7TRJ - chains G and C of the 10 polymer chains in the assembly; structure by electron microscopy, 2.80 A resolution.

Chain G:
Molecule: Translation initiation factor eIF-2B subunit alpha
Source organism: Homo sapiens
UniProtKB: Q14232 (EI2BA_HUMAN); residues 1-305 here = UniProt positions 1-305
Amino-acid sequence (305 residues; row label = number of the first residue in the row):
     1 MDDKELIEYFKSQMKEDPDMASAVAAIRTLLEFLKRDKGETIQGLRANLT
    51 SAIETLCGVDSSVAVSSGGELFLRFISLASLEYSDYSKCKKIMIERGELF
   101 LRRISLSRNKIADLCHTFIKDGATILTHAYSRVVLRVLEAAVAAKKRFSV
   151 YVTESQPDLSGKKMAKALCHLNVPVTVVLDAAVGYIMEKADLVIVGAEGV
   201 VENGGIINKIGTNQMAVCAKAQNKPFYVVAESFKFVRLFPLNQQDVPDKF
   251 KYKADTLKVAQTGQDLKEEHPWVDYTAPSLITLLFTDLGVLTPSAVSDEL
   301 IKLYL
Not modelled in the structure: 1-3, 253-269

Chain C:
Molecule: Translation initiation factor eIF-2B subunit beta
Source organism: Homo sapiens
UniProtKB: P49770 (EI2BB_HUMAN); numbering as in UniProt (aligned over 1-351)
Amino-acid sequence (351 residues; row label = number of the first residue in the row):
     1 MPGSAAKGSELSERIESFVETLKRGGGPRSSEEMARETLGLLRQIITDHR
    51 WSNAGELMELIRREGRRMTAAQPSETTVGNMVRRVLKIIREEYGRLHGRS
   101 DESDQQESLHKLLTSGGLNEDFSFHYAQLQSNIIEAINELLVELEGTMEN
   151 IAAQALEHIDSNEVIMTIGFSRTVEAFLKEAARKRKFHVIVAECAPFCQG
   201 HEMAVNLSKAGIETTVMTDAAIFAVMSRVNKVIIGTKTILANGALRAVTG
   251 THTLALAAKHHSTPLIVCAPMFKLSPQFPNEEDSFHKFVAPEEVLPFTEG
   301 DILEKVSVHCPVFDYVPPELITLFISNIGGNAPSYIYRLMSELYHPDDHV
   351 L
Not modelled in the structure: 1-7, 99-107, 114-119
Sequence notes: engineered mutation D160 (His in P49770)
Reported in the primary citation:
  - mutagenesis - H160D: unchanged binding to Translation initiation factor eIF-2B subunit alpha (chain G)
  - mutagenesis - H160D: abolished binding to ISRIB
  - mutagenesis - H160D: decreased catalytic activity
  - mutagenesis - H160D: decreased binding to eIF2
  - mutagenesis - H160D: unchanged binding to eIF2-P
  - mutagenesis - H160D: increased signaling
  - mutagenesis - H160D: unchanged expression
  - mutagenesis - H160D: decreased growth
  - conformationally variable residues (domain motion, loop rearrangement): E139, D160

Interface between chain G and chain C:
Pairs across the interface - 29 pairs, chain G then chain C:
  L71(G) with L113(C)
  F75(G) with L113(C)
  L78(G) with H110(C)
  F100(G) with L112(C), hydrophobic; L113(C), hydrophobic
  R103(G) with K111(C); L112(C)
  T117(G) with N280(C)
  F118(G) with F278(C), hydrophobic; P279(C); N280(C)
  K120(G) with E282(C)
  S232(G) with L109(C)
  F235(G) with L109(C), hydrophobic
  L283(G) with N242(C); F278(C), hydrophobic
  V290(G) with F278(C)
  T292(G) with N242(C)
  S294(G) with S334(C); Y337(C)
  A295(G) with Y337(C), hydrophobic
  D298(G) with Y337(C), hydrogen bond
  E299(G) with S108(C); L109(C)
  K302(G) with S108(C); H110(C)
  L303(G) with L109(C); H110(C); L113(C), hydrophobic
Other interface residues (no listed pair), chain G (21 interface residues in all): L288, L291
Other interface residues (no listed pair), chain C (15 interface residues in all): E281, R338

Summary:
The interface between chain G and chain C involves 21 residues on one side and 15 on the other, with 1
hydrogen bond. The hydrogen-bonded pair is D298(G)-Y337(C). From the paper: H160D of chain C abolishes binding
to ISRIB; conformational variability at E139(C) and D160(C).
Here chain G is Translation initiation factor eIF-2B subunit alpha and chain C is Translation initiation
factor eIF-2B subunit beta, both from Homo sapiens. Entry 7TRJ (The eukaryotic translation initiation factor
2B from Homo sapiens with a H160D mutation in the beta ...) was determined by electron microscopy.
